Entry 5YWU (X-ray diffraction, 3.40 A resolution); this record covers chains A and C.

Chain A:
Protein: Three-prime repair exonuclease 1
Organism: Mus musculus
Notes: EC 3.1.11.2
UniProtKB: Q91XB0 (TREX1_MOUSE); residue numbers follow UniProt; this construct covers 1-242
Sequence (259 residues; row label = number of the first residue in the row; numbers below 1 keep their minus sign (Gly-16 is residue -16)):
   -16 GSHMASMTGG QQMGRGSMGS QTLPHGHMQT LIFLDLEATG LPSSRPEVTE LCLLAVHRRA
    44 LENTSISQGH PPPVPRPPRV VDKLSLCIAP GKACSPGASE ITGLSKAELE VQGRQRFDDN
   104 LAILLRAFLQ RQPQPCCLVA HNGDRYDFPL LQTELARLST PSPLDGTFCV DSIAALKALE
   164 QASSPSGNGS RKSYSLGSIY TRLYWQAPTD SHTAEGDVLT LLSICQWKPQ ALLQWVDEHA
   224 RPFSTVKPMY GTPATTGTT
Not modelled in the structure: -16 to 4, 169-173, 235-242
Construct notes: expression tag (-16 to 0)
Ion coordination: Mg2+: Asp18, Glu20, Asp200 (shared with DC23(C) of chain C)
Reported in the primary citation:
  - binding site for Inosine contained dsdnas (chain C): Glu20, Ala21, Leu24 to Ser26, Ile84, Arg128, Tyr129
  - mutagenesis - L24A, L24G, L24G/P25G/S26G, L24W, L24W/P25W/S26W, S26W: decreased catalytic activity on both dsDNA and ssDNA substrates
  - mutagenesis - L24A, L24G, L24G/P25G/S26G, L24W, L24W/P25W/S26W, S26W: decreased catalytic activity on ssDNA and dsDNA substrates

Chain C:
Molecule: Inosine contained dsdnas
Sequence (23 nucleotides; row label = number of the first residue in the row):
     1 AAAGTGGCCC TCTTTAGGGC CIC
Not modelled in the structure: 1-4, 11-16
Ion coordination: Mg2+ site 1: DI22, DC23; Mg2+ site 2: DC23 (shared with Asp18(A), Glu20(A), Asp200(A) of chain A)

Interface between chain A and chain C:
Contacting residue pairs - 31 pairs, chain A then chain C:
  Asp18(A) - DC23(C)  phosphate contact
  Leu19(A) - DC23(C)  sugar contact
  Glu20(A) - DC23(C)  phosphate contact
  Ala21(A) - DC23(C)  hydrogen bond to the phosphate
  Gly23(A) - DC23(C)  base contact
  Leu24(A) - DT5(C)  base contact
  Leu24(A) - DI22(C)  base contact
  Leu24(A) - DC23(C)  base contact
  Pro25(A) - DT5(C)  sugar contact
  Ser26(A) - DT5(C)  base contact
  Ser78(A) - DC23(C)  base contact
  Ala81(A) - DC23(C)  base contact
  Ile84(A) - DC23(C)  base contact
  Thr85(A) - DC23(C)  phosphate contact
  His124(A) - DI22(C)  salt bridge to the phosphate
  Asn125(A) - DC21(C)  hydrogen bond to the base
  Asn125(A) - DI22(C)  sugar contact
  Arg128(A) - DG6(C)  base contact
  Arg128(A) - DG7(C)  hydrogen bond to the sugar
  Tyr129(A) - DI22(C)  base contact
  Tyr129(A) - DC23(C)  hydrogen bond to the sugar
  Lys160(A) - DC8(C)  phosphate contact
  Lys160(A) - DC9(C)  salt bridge to the phosphate
  Arg174(A) - DC10(C)  phosphate contact
  Ser176(A) - DC21(C)  hydrogen bond to the phosphate
  Tyr177(A) - DC21(C)  hydrogen bond to the phosphate
  Ser178(A) - DC21(C)  phosphate contact
  Ser178(A) - DI22(C)  phosphate contact
  Leu179(A) - DI22(C)  hydrogen bond to the phosphate
  His195(A) - DC23(C)  phosphate contact
  Met232(A) - DG6(C)  phosphate contact
Interface residues without a listed pair, chain A (28 interface residues in all): Gly80, Ile156, Lys175, Asp200

Summary:
The interface between chain A and chain C involves 28 residues on one side and 9 on the other, with 7 hydrogen
bonds and 2 salt bridges. Polar contacts include Asn125(A)-DC21(C), Arg128(A)-DG7(C) and Tyr129(A)-DC23(C).
From the paper: a binding site for Inosine contained dsdnas (chain C) at Glu20(A), Ala21(A) and Leu24(A) among
others; L24A, L24G and L24G/P25G/S26G of chain A, among others, reduce catalytic activity on both dsDNA and
ssDNA substrates; 6 substitutions were tested in all.
Chain A is Three-prime repair exonuclease 1 (Mus musculus) and chain C is Inosine contained dsdnas; the
structure, Crystal structure of TREX1 in complex with a inosine contained dsDNA, was determined by X-ray
diffraction (same publication as 5YWS, 5YWT and 5YWV).
